PDB entry 8YJT | electron microscopy, 5.90 A resolution (low resolution: residue-level contacts below are approximate; hydrogen-bond / salt-bridge calls are withheld) | chains m and s of the 204 polymer chains in the assembly

[Chain m (and s)]
Protein: Flagellar motor switch protein FliM
Organism: Salmonella enterica subsp. enterica serovar Typhimurium str. LT2
Notes: chain s of this document is another copy of the same molecule, construct and numbering; everything in this record applies to it too
UniProt: P26418 (FLIM_SALTY); numbering as in UniProt (aligned over 1-334)
Sequence (334 residues; row label = number of the first residue in the row):
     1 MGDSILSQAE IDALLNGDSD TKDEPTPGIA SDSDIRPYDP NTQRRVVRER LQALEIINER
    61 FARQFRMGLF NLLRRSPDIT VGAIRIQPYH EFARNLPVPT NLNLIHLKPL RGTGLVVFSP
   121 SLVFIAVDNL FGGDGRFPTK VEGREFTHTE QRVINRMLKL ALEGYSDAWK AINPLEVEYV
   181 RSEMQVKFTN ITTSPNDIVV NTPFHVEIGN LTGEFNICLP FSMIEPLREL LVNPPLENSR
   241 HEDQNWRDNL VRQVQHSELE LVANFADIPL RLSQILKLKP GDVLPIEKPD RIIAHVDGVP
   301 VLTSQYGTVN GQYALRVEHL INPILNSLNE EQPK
Disordered / not traced: 1-33, 323-334
UniProt features mapped onto this chain:
  - mutagenesis: N155 (N155E: Altered motor bias with clockwise rotation, partially suppresses a yhjH disruption), L160 (L160D: Altered motor bias with clockwise rotation, partially suppresses a yhjH disruption)

[How chain m and chain s interact]
Contacting residue pairs (11; chain m residue first):
  I56(m) with K187(s)
  R63(m) with E145(s); M184(s)
  R66(m) with E145(s)
  P234(m) with N190(s)
  P235(m) with N190(s)
  L236(m) with N190(s)
  E237(m) with T113(s); N190(s); I191(s)
  E242(m) with R111(s)
Other interface residues (no listed pair), chain s (11 interface residues in all): L104, T189, T192, T193

[Overview]
Chain m and chain s form an interface of 8 and 11 residues respectively. From UniProt: 2 mutagenesis sites on
chain m.
Chain m and chain s are both Flagellar motor switch protein FliM (Salmonella enterica subsp. enterica serovar
Typhimurium str. LT2); the structure, Cryo-EM structure of the flagellar C ring in the CCW state, was
determined by electron microscopy, deposited together with 8WHT, 8WIW, 8WK3, 8WK4, 8WKI, 8WKK and 11 further
entries.
